PDB entry 8EIT | electron microscopy, 2.80 A resolution | chains B and E of the 5 polymer chains in the assembly

# Chain B
Name: Guanine nucleotide-binding protein G(I)/G(S)/G(T) subunit beta-1
From: Homo sapiens
Reference sequence: P62873 (GBB1_HUMAN); residue numbers follow UniProt; this construct covers 1-340
Amino-acid sequence (340 residues; each row starts with the number of its first residue):
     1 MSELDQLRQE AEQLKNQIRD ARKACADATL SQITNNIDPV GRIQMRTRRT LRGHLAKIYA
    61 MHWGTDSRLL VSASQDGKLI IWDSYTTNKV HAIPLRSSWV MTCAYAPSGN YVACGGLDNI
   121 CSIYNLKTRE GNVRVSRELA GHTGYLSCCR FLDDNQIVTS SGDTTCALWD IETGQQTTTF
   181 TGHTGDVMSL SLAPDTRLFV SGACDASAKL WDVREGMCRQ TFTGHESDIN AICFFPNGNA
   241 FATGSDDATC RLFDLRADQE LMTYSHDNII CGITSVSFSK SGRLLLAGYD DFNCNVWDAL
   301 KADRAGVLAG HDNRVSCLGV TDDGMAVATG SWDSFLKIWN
Disordered / not traced: 1-4
UniProt features mapped onto this chain:
  - modified residue: Ser2 (N-acetylserine), His266 (Phosphohistidine)

# Chain E
Name: scFv16
From: Homo sapiens
Notes: antibody fragment or engineered binder
Amino-acid sequence (318 residues; numbered -51 to 266; the number before each row is that of its first residue; numbers below 1 keep their minus sign (Met-51 is residue -51)):
   -51 MKFLVNVALV FMVVYISYIY ADSYYHHHHH HHHHHDYDIP TTENLYFQGA MGDVQLVESG
     9 GGLVQPGGSR KLSCSASGFA FSSFGMHWVR QAPEKGLEWV AYISSGSGTI YYADTVKGRF
    69 TISRDDPKNT LFLQMTSLRS EDTAMYYCVR SIYYYGSSPF DFWGQGTTLT VSSGGGGSGG
   129 GGSGGGGSDI VMTQATSSVP VTPGESVSIS CRSSKSLLHS NGNTYLYWFL QRPGQSPQLL
   189 IYRMSNLASG VPDRFSGSGS GTAFTLTISR LEAEDVGVYY CMQHLEYPLT FGAGTKLELK
   249 AAAENLYFQG HHHHHHHH
Disordered / not traced: -51 to 0, 122-135, 249-266
Disulfide bonds: Cys159-Cys229

# How chain B and chain E interact
Contacting residue pairs (14; chain B residue first):
  Asp66(B) with Tyr103(E)
  Arg68(B) with Tyr103(E)
  Leu69(B) with Tyr103(E), hydrophobic
  Val90(B) with Tyr102(E), hydrophobic
  Arg129(B) with Asp1(E); Val2(E); Arg98(E); Phe110(E)
  Glu130(B) with Asp1(E); Gly26(E); Phe27(E); Ala28(E), hydrogen bond (backbone-backbone); Phe32(E)
  Gly131(B) with Phe32(E)
Interface residues without a listed pair, chain B (10 interface residues in all): Asp83, His91, Asn132
Interface residues without a listed pair, chain E (12 interface residues in all): Ile100, Asp109

# Summary
10 residues of chain B face 12 of chain E across their interface, with 1 hydrogen bond. Its one hydrogen bond,
Glu130(B)-Ala28(E), is backbone to backbone.
Chain B is Guanine nucleotide-binding protein G(I)/G(S)/G(T) subunit beta-1 and chain E is scFv16, both from
Homo sapiens; the structure, Structure of FFAR1-Gq complex bound to DHA, was determined by electron
microscopy, deposited together with 8EJC and 8EJK.
